3RF3 - chains A and C; structure by X-ray diffraction, 1.61 A resolution.

[Chain A]
Protein: Vinculin
Source organism: Homo sapiens
UniProt: P18206 (VINC_HUMAN); residue numbers follow UniProt; this construct covers 1-258
Sequence (258 residues; each row starts with the number of its first residue):
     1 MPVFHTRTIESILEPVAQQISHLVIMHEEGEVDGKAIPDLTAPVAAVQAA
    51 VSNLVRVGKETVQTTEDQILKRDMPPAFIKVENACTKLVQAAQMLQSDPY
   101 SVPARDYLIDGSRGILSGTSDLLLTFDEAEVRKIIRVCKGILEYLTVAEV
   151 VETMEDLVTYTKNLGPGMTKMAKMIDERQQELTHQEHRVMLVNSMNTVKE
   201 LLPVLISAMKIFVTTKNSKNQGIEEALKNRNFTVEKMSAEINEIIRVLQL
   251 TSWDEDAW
Not modelled in the structure: 1
Reported in the primary citation:
  - binding site for cacodylate ion: Lys199

[Chain C]
Protein: Invasin ipaA
Source organism: Shigella flexneri
UniProt: P18010 (IPAA_SHIFL); residues 488-512 here = UniProt positions 488-512
Sequence (29 residues; row label = number of the first residue in the row):
   484 GSHMTRETIFEASKKVTNSLSNLISLIGT
Not modelled in the structure: 484-487, 511-512
Differences from the reference sequence: expression tag (484-487)
Reported in the primary citation:
  - mutagenesis - V499E/L503Q: abolished binding to Vinculin (chain A)

[How chain A and chain C interact]
Contacting residue pairs (50):
  Thr8(A) with Phe493(C)
  Ser11(A) with Lys497(C), hydrogen bond (backbone-side chain)
  Ile12(A) with Phe493(C), hydrophobic; Ser496(C); Lys497(C); Thr500(C), hydrogen bond (backbone-side chain)
  Glu14(A) with Lys497(C), hydrogen bond (backbone-side chain)
  Pro15(A) with Ser504(C)
  Val16(A) with Thr500(C); Leu503(C); Ser504(C); Ile507(C), hydrophobic
  Gln19(A) with Ser504(C), hydrogen bond; Ile507(C); Ser508(C), hydrogen bond
  Ile20(A) with Leu503(C), hydrophobic; Ile507(C), hydrophobic
  Leu23(A) with Ile507(C), hydrophobic; Ile510(C), hydrophobic
  Pro38(A) with Leu509(C)
  Pro43(A) with Leu506(C), hydrophobic; Leu509(C), hydrophobic
  Val44(A) with Leu506(C), hydrophobic
  Val47(A) with Ser502(C); Leu503(C)
  Ala50(A) with Lys498(C); Val499(C); Ser502(C)
  Val51(A) with Val499(C)
  Asn53(A) with Glu490(C), hydrogen bond; Ala495(C)
  Leu54(A) with Ile492(C), hydrophobic; Ala495(C), hydrophobic; Ser496(C); Val499(C), hydrophobic
  Arg56(A) with Arg489(C); Glu490(C), salt bridge
  Val57(A) with Glu490(C); Thr491(C); Ile492(C)
  Gly58(A) with Ile492(C)
  Glu60(A) with Arg489(C), salt bridge
  Leu88(A) with Leu506(C), hydrophobic
  Ser112(A) with Leu503(C)
  Ile115(A) with Val499(C), hydrophobic
  Thr119(A) with Ser496(C); Val499(C)
  Leu123(A) with Phe493(C), hydrophobic; Ser496(C)
  Phe126(A) with Ile492(C), hydrophobic
Other interface residues (no listed pair), chain A (33 interface residues in all): Leu13, Ile37, Leu40, Ala46, Leu108, Leu116
From the paper, about this interface:
  - specific contacts: Ser11(A)-Lys497(C) (hydrogen bond), Ile12(A)-Lys497(C) (hydrophobic contact), Glu14(A)-Lys497(C) (hydrogen bond), Val16(A)-Leu503(C), Gln19(A)-Ser504(C), Ile20(A)-Leu503(C), Ala50(A)-Val499(C), Ala50(A)-Ala495(C), Val51(A)-Val499(C), Leu54(A)-Ala495(C), Leu54(A)-Val499(C), Arg56(A)-Glu490(C), Val57(A)-Ala495(C), Glu60(A)-Arg489(C), Leu108(A)-Ile510(C), Ser112(A)-Leu503(C), Ile115(A)-Val499(C), Ile115(A)-Leu503(C), Thr500(C)-Ile12(A) (hydrogen bond), Asn501(C)-Ile12(A), Ser502(C)-Pro43(A)
  - interface residues, chain A: Thr8(A), Ile12(A), Val16(A), Ile20(A), Leu23(A), Leu40(A), Pro43(A), Val44(A), Val57(A), Gly58(A), Leu88(A), Leu123(A), Phe126(A)
  - interface residues, chain C: Ile492(C), Phe493(C), Ala495(C), Ser496(C), Val499(C), Leu503(C), Leu506(C), Ile507(C)
  - hot spots on chain C (mutagenesis) - A495K (20-fold): decreased binding to Vinculin (chain A)

[Overview]
The interface between chain A and chain C involves 33 residues on one side and 19 on the other, with 6
hydrogen bonds and 2 salt bridges. Polar pairs include Arg56(A)-Glu490(C), Glu60(A)-Arg489(C) and
Ser11(A)-Lys497(C). The authors report hydrogen bonds between Ser11(A) and Lys497(C), Glu14(A) and Lys497(C)
and Thr500(C) and Ile12(A); a hydrophobic contact between Ile12(A) and Lys497(C); contacts between Val16(A)
and Leu503(C), Gln19(A) and Ser504(C) and Ile20(A) and Leu503(C) among others. The paper reports a binding
site for cacodylate ion at Lys199(A); V499E/L503Q of chain C abolish binding to Vinculin (chain A).
Here chain A is Vinculin (Homo sapiens) and chain C is Invasin ipaA (Shigella flexneri). Entry 3RF3 (Shigella
IpaA-VBS3 in complex with human vinculin) was determined by X-ray diffraction.
